PDB entry 4L31 | X-ray diffraction, 2.00 A resolution | chains A and C

# Chain A
Molecule: Tankyrase-2
From: Homo sapiens
Notes: EC 2.4.2.30; fragment: C-terminal fragment
UniProtKB: Q9H2K2 (TNKS2_HUMAN); residue numbers follow UniProt; this construct covers 946-1113
Chain sequence (191 residues; row label = number of the first residue in the row):
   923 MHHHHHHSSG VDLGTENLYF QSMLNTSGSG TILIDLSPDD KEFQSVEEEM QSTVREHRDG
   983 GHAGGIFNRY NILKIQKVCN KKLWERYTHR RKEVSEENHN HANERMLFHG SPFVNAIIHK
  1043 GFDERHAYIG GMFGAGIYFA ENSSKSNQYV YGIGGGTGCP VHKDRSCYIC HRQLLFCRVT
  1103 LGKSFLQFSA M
Unresolved in the structure: 923-951, 1113
Construct notes: expression tag (923-945)
Curated features (UniProtKB/Swiss-Prot):
  - binding site (Zn(2+)): C1081, H1084, C1089, C1092
  - mutagenesis: M1054 (M1054V: Loss of activity)
Bound ions: Zn2+: C1081, H1084, C1089, C1092
Small-molecule neighbours: methyl 4-(4-oxo-4H-chromen-2-yl)benzoate (F08): F1030, H1031, G1032, S1033, P1034, F1035, R1047, H1048, A1049, Y1050, Y1060, F1061, A1062, K1067, S1068, Y1071, I1075

# Chain C
Molecule: Tankyrase-2
From: Homo sapiens
Notes: EC 2.4.2.30; fragment: C-terminal fragment
UniProtKB: Q9H2K2 (TNKS2_HUMAN); residue numbers follow UniProt; this construct covers 1114-1162
Chain sequence (49 residues; each row starts with the number of its first residue):
  1114 KMAHSPPGHH SVTGRPSVNG LALAEYVIYR GEQAYPEYLI TYQIMRPEG
Unresolved in the structure: 1114, 1162

# Interface between chain A and chain C
Residue-residue contacts (158):
  L958(A) with Y1151(C), hydrophobic
  E964(A) with Y1151(C), hydrogen bond
  V968(A) with Y1151(C); I1153(C), hydrophobic
  M972(A) with I1153(C), hydrophobic; Y1155(C), hydrophobic
  R977(A) with N1132(C); A1135(C)
  R980(A) with V1131(C)
  G986(A) with I1157(C)
  I988(A) with M1158(C); P1160(C)
  F989(A) with I1157(C), hydrophobic; M1158(C)
  N990(A) with P1160(C)
  R991(A) with I1157(C); M1158(C), hydrogen bond (backbone-backbone)
  Y992(A) with Y1155(C), hydrophobic; Q1156(C); M1158(C)
  N993(A) with Y1155(C); Q1156(C), hydrogen bond (backbone-backbone); M1158(C)
  I994(A) with T1154(C); Y1155(C), hydrophobic
  L995(A) with T1154(C), hydrogen bond (backbone-backbone); Y1155(C); Q1156(C)
  K996(A) with L1152(C); I1153(C); T1154(C), hydrogen bond (backbone-backbone)
  I997(A) with L1152(C)
  Q998(A) with E1150(C); Y1151(C); L1152(C), hydrogen bond (backbone-backbone)
  K999(A) with E1150(C); Y1151(C)
  V1000(A) with Y1148(C), hydrogen bond (backbone-side chain); P1149(C); E1150(C), hydrogen bond (backbone-backbone); L1152(C)
  C1001(A) with Y1148(C)
  N1002(A) with Y1148(C), hydrogen bond (backbone-side chain)
  L1005(A) with Y1148(C)
  W1006(A) with Y1148(C); E1150(C)
  R1008(A) with E1145(C)
  Y1009(A) with E1145(C); Q1146(C); A1147(C); Y1148(C), hydrophobic
  R1012(A) with H1123(C); R1143(C); E1145(C); Q1146(C), hydrogen bond
  V1016(A) with H1123(C); Q1146(C)
  E1019(A) with H1123(C), salt bridge
  R1027(A) with Y1139(C), hydrogen bond
  L1029(A) with Y1139(C), hydrophobic
  V1036(A) with L1152(C), hydrophobic
  F1044(A) with G1144(C); A1147(C), hydrophobic
  E1046(A) with M1115(C)
  A1049(A) with M1115(C), hydrophobic
  F1055(A) with V1125(C), hydrophobic; G1127(C); V1140(C), hydrophobic; Y1142(C), hydrogen bond (backbone-side chain)
  A1057(A) with M1115(C); A1116(C), hydrogen bond (backbone-backbone); Y1142(C)
  G1058(A) with V1140(C); I1141(C); Y1142(C)
  I1059(A) with Y1139(C); V1140(C); I1141(C), hydrogen bond (backbone-backbone); G1144(C)
  Y1060(A) with Y1139(C); V1140(C), hydrophobic
  F1061(A) with E1138(C); Y1139(C), hydrogen bond (backbone-backbone); I1141(C), hydrophobic; A1147(C), hydrophobic
  E1063(A) with L1136(C); A1137(C), hydrogen bond (backbone-backbone); Y1139(C), hydrogen bond
  N1064(A) with A1135(C); L1136(C), hydrogen bond (side chain-backbone)
  K1067(A) with E1138(C)
  N1069(A) with Y1155(C), hydrogen bond; I1157(C)
  V1072(A) with Y1155(C)
  S1088(A) with I1157(C)
  C1089(A) with I1157(C)
  Y1090(A) with Q1156(C); I1157(C); M1158(C); R1159(C)
  I1091(A) with Q1156(C), hydrogen bond (backbone-side chain)
  C1092(A) with Q1156(C)
  H1093(A) with Y1155(C)
  R1094(A) with I1153(C); T1154(C); Y1155(C), hydrogen bond (backbone-backbone); I1157(C)
  Q1095(A) with L1152(C); I1153(C); T1154(C), hydrogen bond; Y1155(C)
  L1096(A) with Y1151(C); L1152(C); I1153(C), hydrogen bond (backbone-backbone); Y1155(C)
  L1097(A) with P1149(C), hydrophobic; Y1151(C); L1152(C), hydrophobic
  F1098(A) with E1150(C), hydrogen bond (backbone-backbone); Y1151(C), hydrogen bond (backbone-backbone); I1153(C), hydrophobic
  C1099(A) with Y1148(C); P1149(C), hydrophobic
  R1100(A) with A1147(C); Y1148(C), hydrogen bond (backbone-backbone); E1150(C), salt bridge
  V1101(A) with I1141(C), hydrophobic; Q1146(C)
  T1102(A) with I1141(C); Q1146(C), hydrogen bond (backbone-backbone)
  L1103(A) with H1123(C); S1124(C), hydrogen bond (backbone-side chain); Y1139(C), hydrophobic
  G1104(A) with H1123(C)
  K1105(A) with G1121(C); H1122(C); H1123(C), hydrogen bond (backbone-backbone); S1124(C)
  S1106(A) with H1122(C); S1124(C), hydrogen bond; V1125(C); T1126(C), hydrogen bond
  F1107(A) with P1119(C), hydrophobic; H1122(C); S1124(C), hydrogen bond (backbone-backbone); V1125(C); T1126(C), hydrogen bond (backbone-backbone)
  L1108(A) with T1126(C); R1128(C)
  Q1109(A) with T1126(C), hydrogen bond (backbone-backbone); G1127(C); R1128(C), hydrogen bond (backbone-backbone)
  F1110(A) with R1128(C)
  S1111(A) with R1128(C), hydrogen bond (backbone-backbone); P1129(C); S1130(C), hydrogen bond (backbone-backbone)
  A1112(A) with S1130(C); V1131(C), hydrophobic
Interface residues without a listed pair, chain A (83 interface residues in all): L955, T975, E978, G987, E1015, N1020, M1028, F1030, I1039, I1040, D1045, A1062
Interface residues without a listed pair, chain C (43 interface residues in all): L1134, E1161

# Overview
Chain A and chain C form an interface of 83 and 43 residues respectively, with 37 hydrogen bonds and 2 salt
bridges. Polar pairs include E1019(A)-H1123(C), R1100(A)-E1150(C) and E964(A)-Y1151(C). Bound to chain A:
methyl 4-(4-oxo-4H-chromen-2-yl)benzoate.
Chain A is Tankyrase-2 and chain C is Tankyrase-2, both from Homo sapiens; the structure, Tankyrase 2 in
complex with methyl 4-(4-oxochromen-2-yl)benzoate, was determined by X-ray diffraction, deposited together
with 4KZL, 4KZQ, 4KZU, 4L09, 4L0B, 4L0I and 10 further entries.
